Entry 8FYA (electron microscopy, 2.91 A resolution); this record covers chains A and F of the 8 polymer chains in the assembly.

Chain A:
Protein: Cas2-DEDDh
Sequence (289 residues; each row starts with the number of its first residue):
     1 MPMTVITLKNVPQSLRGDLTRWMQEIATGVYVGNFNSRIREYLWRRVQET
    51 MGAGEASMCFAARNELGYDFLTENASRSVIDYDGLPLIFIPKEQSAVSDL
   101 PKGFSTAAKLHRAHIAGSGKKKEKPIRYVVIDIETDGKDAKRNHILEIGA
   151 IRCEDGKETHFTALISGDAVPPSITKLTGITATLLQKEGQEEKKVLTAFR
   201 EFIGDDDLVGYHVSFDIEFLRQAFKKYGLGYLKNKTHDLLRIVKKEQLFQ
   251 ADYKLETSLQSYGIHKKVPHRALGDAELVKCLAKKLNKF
Disordered / not traced: 94-289

Chain F:
Protein: Cas1
Sequence (316 residues; row label = number of the first residue in the row):
     1 MAGPIIAGKSESSELPRVEDRATFIYIEHAKINRVDSAVTVAEAKGVVRI
    51 PAAMIGVLLLGPGTDISHRAVELLGDTGTALVWVGEQGVRYYASGRALAR
   101 STRFLVKQAELVTNERSRLRVARRMYQMRFPTEDVSKLTMQQLRSHEGAR
   151 VRRKYRELSKKYNVPWKKRVYNPDDFAGGDPINQALSAAHVALYGLVHSV
   201 VAALGLSPGLGFVHTGHDRSFIYDVADLYKAEITVPIAFAVAAEAEEGQD
   251 IGQLARLRTRDAFVDGKILKRMVKDLQTLLEIPEEGQIEAEPLSLWDDKE
   301 KLVPYGVNYSEVTSCP
Disordered / not traced: 1-3, 284-316
Reported in the primary citation:
  - binding site for the 28-nt DNA strand: H29
  - binding site for the 33-nt DNA strand: Y126, G148, Y171
  - specificity-determining residues: Y171

Interface between chain A and chain F:
Contacting residue pairs - 33 pairs, chain A then chain F:
  E65(A) - A22(F)
  E65(A) - T23(F)  hydrogen bond
  E65(A) - R260(F)  salt bridge
  E65(A) - V264(F)
  L66(A) - M54(F)  hydrophobic
  R77(A) - R49(F)
  I80(A) - K45(F)
  Y82(A) - Y26(F)
  Y82(A) - E43(F)  hydrogen bond
  Y82(A) - V48(F)  hydrophobic
  Y82(A) - R260(F)  hydrogen bond (backbone-side chain)
  D83(A) - Y26(F)
  D83(A) - Q253(F)
  D83(A) - R256(F)  salt bridge
  D83(A) - L257(F)
  D83(A) - R260(F)  hydrogen bond (backbone-side chain)
  G84(A) - L257(F)
  L85(A) - I25(F)  hydrophobic
  L87(A) - I25(F)  hydrophobic
  L87(A) - V48(F)  hydrophobic
  L87(A) - P51(F)
  I88(A) - V48(F)
  F89(A) - K45(F)
  F89(A) - G46(F)
  F89(A) - V47(F)
  F89(A) - V48(F)  hydrophobic
  I90(A) - G46(F)
  I90(A) - V47(F)  hydrogen bond (backbone-backbone)
  I90(A) - R49(F)
  P91(A) - K45(F)
  P91(A) - G46(F)
  K92(A) - K45(F)  hydrogen bond (backbone-backbone)
  K92(A) - G46(F)
Also at the interface, not in a pair above, chain A (15 interface residues in all): D81
Also at the interface, not in a pair above, chain F (20 interface residues in all): F24, I50, I55

Summary:
Chain A and chain F form an interface of 15 and 20 residues respectively, with 6 hydrogen bonds and 2 salt
bridges. Polar pairs include E65(A)-R260(F), D83(A)-R256(F) and E65(A)-T23(F). The paper reports a binding
site for the 33-nt DNA strand at Y126(F), G148(F) and Y171(F); a binding site for the 28-nt DNA strand at
H29(F).
Chain A is Cas2-DEDDh and chain F is Cas1; the structure, Cryo-EM structure of Cas1:Cas2-DEDDh:PAM-containing
prespacer complex, was determined by electron microscopy, deposited together with 8FY9, 8FYB, 8FYC and 8FYD.
